2VW6 - chain A; structure by X-ray diffraction, 1.90 A resolution.

Chain A:
Protein: Dissimilatory copper-containing nitrite reductase
Organism: Achromobacter xylosoxidans
Notes: EC 1.7.2.1
Reference sequence: O68601 (O68601_ALCXX); residues 1-336 here correspond to UniProt positions 25-360 (UniProt number = residue number + 24)
Chain sequence (336 residues; each row starts with the number of its first residue):
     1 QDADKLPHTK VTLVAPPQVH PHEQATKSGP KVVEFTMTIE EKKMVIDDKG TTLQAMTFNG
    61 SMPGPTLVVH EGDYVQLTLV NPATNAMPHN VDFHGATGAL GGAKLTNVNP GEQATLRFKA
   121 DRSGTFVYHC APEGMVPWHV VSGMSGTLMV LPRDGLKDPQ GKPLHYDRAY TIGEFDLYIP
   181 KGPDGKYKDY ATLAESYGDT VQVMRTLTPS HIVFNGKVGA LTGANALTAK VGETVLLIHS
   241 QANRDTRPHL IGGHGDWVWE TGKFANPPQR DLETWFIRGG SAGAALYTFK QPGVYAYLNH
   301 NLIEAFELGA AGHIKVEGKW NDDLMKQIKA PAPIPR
Disordered / not traced: 1-2, 336
Ion coordination: Cu ion site 1: His89, Cys130, His139, Met144; Cu ion site 2: His94, His129, His300; Zn2+ site 1: His165, Asp167 (shared with 1 residue of chain B); Zn2+ site 2: Glu195 (shared with 2 residues of chain B)

Overview:
His89, Cys130, His139 and Met144 coordinate Cu ion site 1. His94, His129 and His300 form the Cu ion site 2.
Chain A is Dissimilatory copper-containing nitrite reductase (Achromobacter xylosoxidans); the structure,
Nitrite reductase from alcaligenes xylosoxidans - 3 of 3, was determined by X-ray diffraction, deposited
together with 2VW4 and 2VW7.
